PDB entry 8EAT | electron microscopy, 3.10 A resolution | chains n and o of the 15 polymer chains in the assembly

# Chain n
Name: V-type proton ATPase subunit c
Organism: Saccharomyces cerevisiae
UniProt: P25515 (VATL1_YEAST); residue numbers follow UniProt; this construct covers 1-160
Sequence (160 residues; each row starts with the number of its first residue):
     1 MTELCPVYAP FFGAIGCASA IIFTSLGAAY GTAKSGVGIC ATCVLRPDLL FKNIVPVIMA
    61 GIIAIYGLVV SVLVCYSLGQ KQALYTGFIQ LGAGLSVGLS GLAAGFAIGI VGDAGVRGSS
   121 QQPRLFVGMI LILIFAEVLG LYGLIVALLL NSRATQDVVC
Unresolved in the structure: 1
Curated features (UniProtKB/Swiss-Prot):
  - site: Glu-137 (Essential for proton translocation)
  - mutagenesis: Glu-137 (E137D: Partial inactivation; E137Q/V/K: Inactivation)

# Chain o
Name: V-type proton ATPase subunit c'
Organism: Saccharomyces cerevisiae
UniProt: P32842 (VATL2_YEAST); numbering as in UniProt (aligned over 1-164)
Sequence (164 residues; numbered 1 to 164; the number before each row is that of its first residue):
     1 MSTQLASNIY APLYAPFFGF AGCAAAMVLS CLGAAIGTAK SGIGIAGIGT FKPELIMKSL
    61 IPVVMSGILA IYGLVVAVLI AGNLSPTEDY TLFNGFMHLS CGLCVGFACL SSGYAIGMVG
   121 DVGVRKYMHQ PRLFVGIVLI LIFSEVLGLY GMIVALILNT RGSE
Unresolved in the structure: 1-6
Curated features (UniProtKB/Swiss-Prot):
  - site: Glu-145 (Essential for proton translocation)
  - mutagenesis: Glu-145 (E145D: Partial inactivation; E145L/Q: Inactivation)

# Chain n / chain o interface
Contacting residue pairs (64):
  Thr-2(n) / Tyr-10(o)
  Val-7(n) / Ile-9(o)
  Val-7(n) / Tyr-10(o)  hydrophobic
  Val-7(n) / Leu-92(o)
  Tyr-8(n) / Phe-96(o)  hydrophobic
  Pro-10(n) / Phe-93(o)  hydrophobic
  Phe-11(n) / Phe-96(o)  hydrophobic
  Ala-14(n) / Phe-96(o)
  Ala-14(n) / Ser-100(o)  hydrogen bond (backbone-side chain)
  Ile-15(n) / Ser-100(o)
  Cys-17(n) / Cys-104(o)
  Ala-18(n) / Leu-103(o)  hydrophobic
  Ala-18(n) / Cys-104(o)  hydrophobic
  Ile-21(n) / Cys-104(o)  hydrophobic
  Ile-21(n) / Ala-108(o)  hydrophobic
  Ile-21(n) / Val-154(o)  hydrophobic
  Ile-22(n) / Phe-107(o)  hydrophobic
  Ser-25(n) / Ala-108(o)
  Ser-25(n) / Ser-111(o)  hydrogen bond (backbone-side chain)
  Leu-26(n) / Ser-111(o)  hydrogen bond (backbone-side chain)
  Ala-28(n) / Leu-147(o)  hydrophobic
  Ala-29(n) / Ser-111(o)
  Ala-29(n) / Ala-115(o)
  Ala-29(n) / Leu-147(o)
  Thr-32(n) / Val-119(o)
  Thr-32(n) / Ile-140(o)
  Thr-32(n) / Ser-144(o)
  Ala-33(n) / Tyr-114(o)  hydrophobic
  Ala-33(n) / Met-118(o)  hydrophobic
  Val-37(n) / Val-122(o)
  Cys-40(n) / Val-122(o)
  Cys-40(n) / Gly-123(o)
  Cys-40(n) / Lys-126(o)
  Cys-40(n) / Ile-137(o)  hydrophobic
  Cys-43(n) / Gln-130(o)
  Cys-43(n) / Leu-133(o)  hydrophobic
  Val-44(n) / Gln-130(o)
  Pro-47(n) / Gln-130(o)
  Pro-47(n) / Leu-133(o)
  Leu-50(n) / Gly-136(o)
  Leu-50(n) / Ile-137(o)  hydrophobic
  Ile-54(n) / Leu-139(o)  hydrophobic
  Ile-54(n) / Ile-140(o)  hydrophobic
  Val-57(n) / Ile-140(o)  hydrophobic
  Val-57(n) / Phe-143(o)  hydrophobic
  Ile-58(n) / Phe-143(o)  hydrophobic
  Ala-64(n) / Leu-147(o)  hydrophobic
  Ala-64(n) / Tyr-150(o)  hydrophobic
  Ile-65(n) / Tyr-150(o)
  Leu-68(n) / Tyr-150(o)  hydrophobic
  Leu-68(n) / Val-154(o)  hydrophobic
  Ser-71(n) / Val-154(o)
  Cys-75(n) / Ile-157(o)  hydrophobic
  Cys-75(n) / Leu-158(o)  hydrophobic
  Cys-75(n) / Arg-161(o)  hydrogen bond (backbone-side chain)
  Tyr-76(n) / Arg-161(o)
  Leu-78(n) / Met-97(o)  hydrophobic
  Leu-78(n) / Leu-158(o)  hydrophobic
  Leu-78(n) / Arg-161(o)  hydrogen bond (backbone-side chain)
  Gly-79(n) / Phe-93(o)
  Gln-80(n) / Tyr-10(o)
  Gln-80(n) / Thr-91(o)
  Gln-80(n) / Phe-93(o)
  Lys-81(n) / Tyr-10(o)
Also at the interface, not in a pair above, chain n (42 interface residues in all): Cys-5, Tyr-30, Gly-36, Ile-39, Phe-51, Val-72
Also at the interface, not in a pair above, chain o (37 interface residues in all): Leu-99, Gly-151, Ile-153

# Summary
42 residues of chain n face 37 of chain o across their interface; the contacts include 5 hydrogen bonds. Polar
contacts include Ala-14(n)/Ser-100(o), Ser-25(n)/Ser-111(o) and Leu-26(n)/Ser-111(o). Curated annotation
(UniProt) lists one mutagenesis site on chain n; one mutagenesis site on chain o.
Here chain n is V-type proton ATPase subunit c and chain o is V-type proton ATPase subunit c', both from
Saccharomyces cerevisiae. Entry 8EAT (Yeast VO missing subunits a, e, and f in complex with Vma12-22p) was
determined by electron microscopy, deposited together with 8EAS and 8EAV.
